Entry 4KVX (X-ray diffraction, 2.00 A resolution); this record covers chain A.

[Chain A]
Molecule: N-terminal acetyltransferase A complex catalytic subunit ard1
Organism: Schizosaccharomyces pombe
Notes: EC 2.3.1.88; fragment: amino acids 1-156
UniProt: Q9UTI3 (ARD1_SCHPO); residue numbers follow UniProt; this construct covers 1-156
Sequence (156 residues; numbered 1 to 156; the number before each row is that of its first residue):
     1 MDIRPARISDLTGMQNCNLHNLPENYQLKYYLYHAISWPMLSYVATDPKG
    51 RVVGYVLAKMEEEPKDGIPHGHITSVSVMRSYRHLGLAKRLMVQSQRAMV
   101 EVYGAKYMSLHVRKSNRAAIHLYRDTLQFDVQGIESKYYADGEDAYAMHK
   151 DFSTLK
Disordered / not traced: 1, 154-156
Modified positions: Mse1 (selenomethionine); Mse14, Mse40, Mse60, Mse79, Mse92, Mse99, Mse108, Mse148 (selenomethionine; parent Met)
Small-molecule neighbours: acetyl coenzyme A (ACO): Asn21, Glu24, Ile73, Thr74, Ser75, Val76, Ser77, Val78, Tyr82, Arg83, His84, Leu85, Gly86, Leu87, Ala88, Lys89, Leu110, His111, Val112, Asn116, Arg117, Ala118, Ala119, His121, Leu122, Tyr123, Asp125, Thr126
From the paper describing this entry:
  - conformationally variable residues (helix shift, loop rearrangement): Leu22, Glu24, Tyr26, Leu28, Leu32, Ile36
  - mutagenesis - L22A, E24Q, Y26A, R113A, Y139A: decreased catalytic activity
  - mutagenesis - E24A: abolished catalytic activity
  - mutagenesis - H72A, H111A: unchanged catalytic activity
  - catalytic residues: Glu24, Arg113
  - catalytic residues: Tyr139 (proposed by the authors, not directly observed)
  - specificity-determining residues: Glu24 (proposed by the authors, not directly observed)
  - mutagenesis - L22A (53+/-6 uM): unchanged binding to acetyl coenzyme A
  - mutagenesis - H20A, P23A, E24D, K29A/Y33A, Y33A, K59A, K59A/E61A, K59A/E62A, E61A, E62A, R80A: decreased catalytic activity on Ser1-
  - mutagenesis - E24A: increased catalytic activity on Glu1-

[Overview]
Bound to chain A: acetyl coenzyme A. From the paper: catalytic residues Glu24, Arg113 and Tyr139; H20A, P23A
and E24D, among others, reduce catalytic activity on Ser1-; 19 substitutions were tested in all.
Chain A is N-terminal acetyltransferase A complex catalytic subunit ard1 (Schizosaccharomyces pombe); the
structure, Crystal structure of Naa10 (Ard1) bound to AcCoA, was determined by X-ray diffraction together with
4KVM from the same study.
